4KLU - chains A and T of the 4 polymer chains in the assembly; structure by X-ray diffraction, 1.97 A resolution.

== Chain A ==
Molecule: DNA polymerase beta
From: Homo sapiens
Notes: EC 2.7.7.7, 4.2.99.-
Reference sequence: P06746 (DPOLB_HUMAN); residue numbers follow UniProt; this construct covers 1-335
Sequence (335 residues; numbered 1 to 335; the number before each row is that of its first residue):
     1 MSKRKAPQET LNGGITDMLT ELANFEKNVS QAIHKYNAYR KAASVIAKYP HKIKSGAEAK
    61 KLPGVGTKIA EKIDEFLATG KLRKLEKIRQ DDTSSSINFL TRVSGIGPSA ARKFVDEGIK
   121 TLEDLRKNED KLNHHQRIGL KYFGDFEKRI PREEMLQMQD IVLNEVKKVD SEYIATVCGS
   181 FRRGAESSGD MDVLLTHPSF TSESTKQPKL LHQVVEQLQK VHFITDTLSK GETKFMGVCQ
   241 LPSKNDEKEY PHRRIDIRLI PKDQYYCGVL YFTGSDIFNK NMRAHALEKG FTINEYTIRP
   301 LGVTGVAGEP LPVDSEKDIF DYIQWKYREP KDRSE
Disordered / not traced: 1-10, 205-206, 245
Ion coordination: Na+ site 1: Lys-60, Leu-62, Val-65 (shared with 1 residue of chain D); Na+ site 2: Thr-101, Val-103, Ile-106 (shared with 1 residue of chain P)
UniProt features mapped onto this chain:
  - region: Arg-183 to Asp-192 (DNA-binding)
  - active site: Lys-72 (Nucleophile)
  - binding site (K(+)): Lys-60, Leu-62, Val-65, Thr-101, Val-103, Ile-106
  - binding site (Na(+)): Lys-60, Leu-62, Val-65, Thr-101, Val-103, Ile-106
  - binding site (dATP): Arg-149, Ser-180, Arg-183, Gly-189, Asp-190
  - binding site (dCTP): Arg-149, Ser-180, Arg-183, Gly-189, Asp-190
  - binding site (dGTP): Arg-149, Ser-180, Arg-183, Gly-189, Asp-190, Asp-192
  - binding site (dTTP): Arg-149, Ser-180, Arg-183, Gly-189, Asp-190
  - binding site (Mg(2+)): Asp-190, Asp-192, Asp-256
  - modified residue: Lys-72 (N6-acetyllysine), Arg-83 (Omega-N-methylarginine), Arg-152 (Omega-N-methylarginine)
  - cross-link (Glycyl lysine isopeptide (Lys-Gly)): Lys-41 (interchain with G-Cter in ubiquitin), Lys-61 (interchain with G-Cter in ubiquitin), Lys-81 (interchain with G-Cter in ubiquitin)
  - natural variant: Leu-22 (L22P: Found in a gastric cancer sample; uncertain significance), Tyr-39 (Y39C: Found in a gastric cancer sample; uncertain significance), Gly-118 (G118V: Decreased DNA-directed DNA polymerase activity), Arg-137 (R137Q: Decreased function in base-excision repair), Arg-149 (R149I: Decreased DNA-directed DNA polymerase activity), Asp-160 (D160N: Found in a gastric cancer sample; uncertain significance), Cys-239 (C239R: Found in a gastric cancer sample; uncertain significance), Lys-289 (K289M: Found in a colon cancer sample; uncertain significance), Asn-294 (N294D: Found in a gastric cancer sample; uncertain significance), Glu-295 (E295K: Found in a gastric cancer sample; uncertain significance)
  - mutagenesis: Phe-25 (F25W: No effect on 5'-dRP lyase activity. Decreased ssDNA binding), His-34 (H34G: Decreased 5'-dRP lyase activity. Decreased ssDNA binding), Lys-35 (K35A: Decreased 5'-dRP lyase activity. Decreased ssDNA binding. Loss of 5'-dRP lyase activity; when associated with A-68 and A-72. Decreased ssDNA binding; when associated with A-68 and A-72 ...), Tyr-39 (Y39F: No effect on 5'-dRP lyase activity; Y39Q: Abolishes DNA polymerase and 5'-dRP lyase activity), Lys-41 (K41R: Abolishes ubiquitination; when associated with R-61 and R-81), Lys-60 (K60A: Decreased 5'-dRP lyase activity. Decreased ssDNA binding), Lys-61 (K61R: Abolishes ubiquitination; when associated with R-41 and R-81), Lys-68 (K68A: No effect on 5'-dRP lyase activity. Decreased ssDNA binding. Loss of 5'-dRP lyase activity; when associated with A-35 and A-72. Decreased ssDNA binding; when associated with A-35 and A-72 ...), Glu-71 (E71Q: No effect on 5'-dRP lyase activity. No effect on structure shown by circular dichroism. No effect on ssDNA binding), Lys-72 (K72A: Severely reduced 5'-dRP lyase activity. Does not affect ssDNA binding. Loss of 5'-dRP lyase activity; when associated with A-35 and A-68. Decreased ssDNA binding ...), Glu-75 (E75A: Slightly decreased 5'-dRP lyase activity. Decreased ssDNA binding. No effect on structure shown by circular dichroism), Lys-81 (K81R: Abolishes ubiquitination; when associated with R-41 and R-61), 5 further mutagenesis entries in UniProt

== Chain T ==
Molecule: 16-nt DNA strand
Sequence (16 nucleotides; each row starts with the number of its first residue):
     1 CCGACGGCGC ATCAGC
Ion coordination: Mn2+ near DG3 (its only coordinating residue here)

== How chain A and chain T interact ==
Residue-residue contacts (14):
  His-34(A) with DC5(T), stacking on the base
  His-134(A) with DT12(T), phosphate contact
  Ser-229(A) with DC10(T), phosphate contact; DA11(T), phosphate contact
  Lys-230(A) with DC10(T), hydrogen bond to the phosphate; DA11(T), hydrogen bond to the phosphate
  Gly-231(A) with DC10(T), phosphate contact
  Glu-232(A) with DC10(T), hydrogen bond to the phosphate
  Thr-233(A) with DG9(T), hydrogen bond to the phosphate; DC10(T), hydrogen bond to the phosphate
  Lys-234(A) with DG9(T), phosphate contact; DC10(T), hydrogen bond to the phosphate
  Tyr-271(A) with DG6(T), hydrogen bond to the base
  Tyr-296(A) with DC8(T), sugar contact
Interface residues without a listed pair, chain A (12 interface residues in all): Asn-133, Leu-228

== In short ==
Chain A and chain T form an interface of 12 and 7 residues respectively; the contacts include 7 hydrogen bonds
and 1 aromatic stacking contact. Among the polar pairs are Tyr-271(A)/DG6(T), Lys-230(A)/DC10(T) and
Lys-230(A)/DA11(T).
Chain A is DNA polymerase beta (Homo sapiens) and chain T is a 16-nt DNA strand; the structure, DNA polymerase
beta mismatched product complex with Mn2+, 15 h, was determined by X-ray diffraction together with 4KLD, 4KLE,
4KLF, 4KLG, 4KLH, 4KLI and 8 further entries from the same study.
